PDB entry 7MZF | X-ray diffraction, 2.49 A resolution | chains H and L of the 3 polymer chains in the assembly

[Chain H]
Molecule: PDI 37 heavy chain
Source organism: Homo sapiens
Sequence (224 residues; row label = number of the first residue in the row; note: 3 numbers in that range are skipped by the numbering (no residue carries them; nothing is unmodelled there); a row labelled like 82A-82C holds insertion residues (82A, then the next letters in order)):
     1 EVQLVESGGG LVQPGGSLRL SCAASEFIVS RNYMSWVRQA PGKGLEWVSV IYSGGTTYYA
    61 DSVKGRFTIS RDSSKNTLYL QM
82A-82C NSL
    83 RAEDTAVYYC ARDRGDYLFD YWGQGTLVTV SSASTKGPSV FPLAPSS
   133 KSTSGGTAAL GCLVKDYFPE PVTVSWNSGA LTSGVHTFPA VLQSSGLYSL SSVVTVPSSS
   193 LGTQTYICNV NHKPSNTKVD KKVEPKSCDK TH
Not modelled in the structure: 133-137, 220-224
Cystine bridges: Cys22-Cys92, Cys144-Cys200

[Chain L]
Molecule: PDI 37 light chain
Source organism: Homo sapiens
Sequence (214 residues; each row starts with the number of its first residue):
     1 DIQMTQPPSP LFASVGDRVT ITCRASQSIS SWLAWYQQKP GKAPKLLIYK ASSLESGVPS
    61 RFSGSGSETE FTLTISSLQP DDFATYYCQQ YNSYFPTFGQ GTKVEIKRTV AAPSVFIFPP
   121 SDEQLKSGTA SVVCLLNNFY PREAKVQWKV DNALQSGNSQ ESVTEQDSKD STYSLSSTLT
   181 LSKADYEKHK VYACEVTHQG LSSPVTKSFN RGEC
Cystine bridges: Cys23-Cys88, Cys134-Cys194

[How chain H and chain L interact]
Residue-residue contacts (72):
  Gln39(H) with Gln38(L), hydrogen bond; Tyr87(L), hydrogen bond
  Lys43(H) with Tyr87(L)
  Leu45(H) with Tyr87(L), hydrophobic; Phe98(L)
  Trp47(H) with Pro96(L), hydrophobic
  Tyr91(H) with Gln38(L), hydrogen bond; Lys42(L); Ala43(L), hydrophobic
  Arg96(H) with Leu46(L); Tyr49(L); Glu55(L), salt bridge
  Asp98(H) with Tyr91(L); Asn92(L), hydrogen bond (backbone-backbone)
  Tyr99(H) with Gln89(L), hydrogen bond (backbone-side chain); Tyr91(L); Ser93(L); Tyr94(L); Pro96(L), hydrophobic
  Leu100(H) with Ala34(L), hydrophobic; Leu46(L), hydrophobic; Tyr49(L), hydrophobic; Tyr91(L), hydrophobic
  Phe101(H) with Tyr36(L), hydrogen bond (backbone-side chain); Leu46(L); Gln89(L); Phe98(L), hydrophobic
  Asp102(H) with Leu46(L)
  Tyr103(H) with Lys45(L)
  Trp104(H) with Tyr36(L); Ala43(L), hydrophobic; Pro44(L); Lys45(L), hydrogen bond (backbone-side chain)
  Gly105(H) with Ala43(L)
  Gln106(H) with Gly41(L); Lys42(L); Ala43(L), hydrogen bond (side chain-backbone)
  Phe123(H) with Ser121(L); Glu123(L); Gln124(L)
  Pro124(H) with Ser121(L); Glu123(L)
  Leu125(H) with Phe118(L), hydrophobic; Val133(L), hydrophobic
  Ala126(H) with Phe118(L)
  Ala141(H) with Phe116(L), hydrophobic; Phe118(L)
  Leu145(H) with Ser131(L)
  Lys147(H) with Gln124(L); Ser131(L)
  His168(H) with Asn137(L), hydrogen bond; Asn138(L), hydrogen bond; Ser174(L), hydrogen bond
  Phe170(H) with Leu135(L), hydrophobic; Ser162(L); Thr164(L); Ser174(L); Leu175(L); Ser176(L)
  Pro171(H) with Ser162(L), hydrogen bond (backbone-side chain); Val163(L)
  Val173(H) with Gln160(L); Glu161(L); Ser162(L)
  Leu174(H) with Gln160(L), hydrogen bond (backbone-side chain)
  Gln175(H) with Gln160(L)
  Ser183(H) with Ser176(L), hydrogen bond
  Val185(H) with Leu135(L), hydrophobic
  Thr187(H) with Asn137(L)
  Lys213(H) with Glu123(L), salt bridge
  Lys218(H) with Asp122(L), salt bridge
  Ser219(H) with Cys214(L)
Also at the interface, not in a pair above, chain H (39 interface residues in all): Val37, Gly44, Thr139, Ala140, Leu142
Also at the interface, not in a pair above, chain L (42 interface residues in all): Ser127, Thr129, Asp167

[Overview]
Chain H and chain L form an interface of 39 and 42 residues respectively; the contacts include 14 hydrogen
bonds and 3 salt bridges. Polar pairs include Arg96(H)-Glu55(L), Lys213(H)-Glu123(L) and Lys218(H)-Asp122(L).
Chain H is PDI 37 heavy chain and chain L is PDI 37 light chain, both from Homo sapiens; the structure,
SARS-CoV-2 receptor binding domain bound to Fab PDI 37, was determined by X-ray diffraction together with
7MZH, 7MZJ and 7MZK from the same study.
